Entry 7C4P (X-ray diffraction, 2.00 A resolution); this record covers chains A and D of the 3 polymer chains in the assembly.

# Chain A
Molecule: Telomere repeat factor a
Organism: Danio rerio
UniProt: Q8JGS4 (Q8JGS4_DANRE); numbering as in UniProt (aligned over 520-574)
Chain sequence (55 residues; each row starts with the number of its first residue):
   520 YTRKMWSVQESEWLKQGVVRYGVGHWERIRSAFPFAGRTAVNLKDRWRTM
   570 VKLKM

# Chain D
Molecule: 12-nt DNA strand
Sequence (12 nucleotides; row label = number of the first residue in the row):
     1 CCCTAACCCTAA

# Chain A / chain D interface
Residue-residue contacts (19; chain A residue first):
  Tyr520(A) with DC7(D), hydrogen bond to the phosphate
  Arg522(A) with DA5(D), base contact; DA6(D), hydrogen bond to the base; DC7(D), phosphate contact
  Lys523(A) with DA6(D), phosphate contact; DC7(D), hydrogen bond to the phosphate
  Met524(A) with DA6(D), phosphate contact
  Trp525(A) with DA6(D), hydrogen bond to the phosphate
  Arg557(A) with DC7(D), salt bridge to the phosphate
  Asn561(A) with DC7(D), phosphate contact
  Lys563(A) with DC8(D), base contact
  Asp564(A) with DC7(D), hydrogen bond to the base; DC8(D), hydrogen bond to the base
  Arg565(A) with DA6(D), salt bridge to the phosphate
  Arg567(A) with DC7(D), base contact
  Thr568(A) with DA5(D), phosphate contact; DA6(D), phosphate contact
  Lys571(A) with DA5(D), salt bridge to the phosphate
  Leu572(A) with DA5(D), phosphate contact
Also at the interface, not in a pair above, chain A (15 interface residues in all): Val560
Also at the interface, not in a pair above, chain D (6 interface residues in all): DT4, DC9

# In short
15 residues of chain A face 6 of chain D across their interface; the contacts include 6 hydrogen bonds and 3
salt bridges. Among the polar pairs are Arg522(A)-DA6(D), Asp564(A)-DC7(D) and Asp564(A)-DC8(D).
Here chain A is Telomere repeat factor a (Danio rerio) and chain D is a 12-nt DNA strand. Entry 7C4P (Crystal
structure of DBD plasma treated zebrafish TRF2 myb-domain complexed with DNA) was determined by X-ray
diffraction.
